PDB entry 7ORQ | X-ray diffraction, 1.43 A resolution | chain AAA

Chain AAA:
Molecule: Carbonic anhydrase 2
From: Homo sapiens
Notes: EC 4.2.1.1
UniProt: P00918 (CAH2_HUMAN); the author numbering skips numbers that UniProt does not, so the offset changes along the chain: 1-125 = UniProt 1-125; 127-261 = UniProt 126-260
Chain sequence (260 residues; row label = number of the first residue in the row; note: 1 number in that range is skipped by the numbering (no residue carries it; nothing is unmodelled there)):
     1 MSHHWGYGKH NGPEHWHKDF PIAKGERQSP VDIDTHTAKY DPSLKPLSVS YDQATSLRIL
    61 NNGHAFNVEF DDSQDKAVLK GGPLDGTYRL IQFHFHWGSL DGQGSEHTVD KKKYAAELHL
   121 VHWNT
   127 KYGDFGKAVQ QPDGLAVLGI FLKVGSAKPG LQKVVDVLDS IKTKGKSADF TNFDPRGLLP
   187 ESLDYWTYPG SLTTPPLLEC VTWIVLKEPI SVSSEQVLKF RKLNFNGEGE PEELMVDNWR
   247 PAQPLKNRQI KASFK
Disordered / not traced: 1-3
Curated features (UniProtKB/Swiss-Prot):
  - active site: His64 (Proton donor/acceptor)
  - binding site (Zn(2+)): His94, His96, His119
  - binding site (substrate): Thr199, Thr200
  - site: Tyr7 (Fine-tunes the proton-transfer properties of H-64), Asn62 (Fine-tunes the proton-transfer properties of H-64), Asn67 (Fine-tunes the proton-transfer properties of H-64), Gln92 (Involved in the binding of some activators, including histamine and L-histidine)
  - modified residue: Ser2 (N-acetylserine), Ser166 (Phosphoserine), Ser173 (Phosphoserine)
Ion coordination: Zn2+: His94, His96, His119 (together with KR6)
Ligand contacts:
  - KQU (4-[(2R)-3-butylselanyl-2-oxidanyl-propyl]selanylbenzenesulfonamide): Asp180, Arg182, Gly183
  - KR6 (4-[(2S)-3-butylselanyl-2-oxidanyl-propyl]selanylbenzenesulfonamide): Gln92, His94, His96, Glu106, His119, Val121, Phe131, Gly132, Val135, Val143, Ser197, Leu198, Thr199, Thr200, Pro201, Pro202, Trp209

Summary:
Ligands of chain AAA: compound KR6 and compound KQU. The Zn2+ site is built by His94, His96 and His119.
UniProt lists active-site residue His64, 3 Zn2+-binding residues and substrate-binding residues Thr199 and
Thr200.
Chain AAA is Carbonic anhydrase 2 (Homo sapiens); the structure, crystal structure of human carbonic anhydrase
II in complex with 4-((3-(butylselanyl)-2-hydroxypropyl)selanyl)benzenesulfonamide, was determined by X-ray
diffraction, deposited together with 7ORP and 7OK8.
